PDB entry 6WU6 | electron microscopy, 3.60 A resolution | chains D and H of the 12 polymer chains in the assembly

[Chain D (and H)]
Molecule: Succinate dehydrogenase hydrophobic membrane anchor subunit
Organism: Escherichia coli 908573
Notes: chain H of this document is another copy of the same molecule, construct and numbering; everything in this record applies to it too
UniProtKB: V0YWY6 (V0YWY6_ECOLX); numbering as in UniProt (aligned over 1-115)
Sequence (115 residues; row label = number of the first residue in the row):
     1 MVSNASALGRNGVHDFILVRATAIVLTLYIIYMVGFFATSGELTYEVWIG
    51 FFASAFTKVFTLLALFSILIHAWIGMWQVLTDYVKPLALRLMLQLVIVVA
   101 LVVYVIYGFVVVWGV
Not modelled in the structure: 1-10
Metal / ion sites: heme Fe: H71 (shared with 1 residue of chain C)
Small-molecule neighbours: heme (HEM): V19, R20, A23, L26, T27, I30, I68, H71, A72, G75, M76, Q78, V79

[Interface between chain D and chain H]
Residue-residue contacts - 4 pairs, chain D then chain H:
  V59(D) - I106(H)  hydrophobic
  L62(D) - I106(H)  hydrophobic
  L63(D) - V102(H)  hydrophobic
  F109(D) - F109(H)  hydrophobic
Other interface residues (no listed pair), chain D (9 interface residues in all): A21, I24, V25, A55, K58
Other interface residues (no listed pair), chain H (8 interface residues in all): L95, V99, V103, Y107, V110

[Summary]
9 residues of chain D and 8 residues of chain H are in contact. Chain D binds heme.
Both chains are Succinate dehydrogenase hydrophobic membrane anchor subunit (Escherichia coli 908573). Entry
6WU6 (succinate-coenzyme Q reductase) was determined by electron microscopy together with 6WTI and 7JZ2 from
the same study.
